2X7P - chain A; structure by X-ray diffraction, 2.34 A resolution.

# Chain A
Molecule: Possible thiamine biosynthesis enzyme
Organism: Candida albicans
UniProtKB: Q59X88 (Q59X88_CANAL); residue numbers follow UniProt; this construct covers 1-299
Sequence (321 residues; each row starts with the number of its first residue; numbers below 1 keep their minus sign (Mse-12 is residue -12)):
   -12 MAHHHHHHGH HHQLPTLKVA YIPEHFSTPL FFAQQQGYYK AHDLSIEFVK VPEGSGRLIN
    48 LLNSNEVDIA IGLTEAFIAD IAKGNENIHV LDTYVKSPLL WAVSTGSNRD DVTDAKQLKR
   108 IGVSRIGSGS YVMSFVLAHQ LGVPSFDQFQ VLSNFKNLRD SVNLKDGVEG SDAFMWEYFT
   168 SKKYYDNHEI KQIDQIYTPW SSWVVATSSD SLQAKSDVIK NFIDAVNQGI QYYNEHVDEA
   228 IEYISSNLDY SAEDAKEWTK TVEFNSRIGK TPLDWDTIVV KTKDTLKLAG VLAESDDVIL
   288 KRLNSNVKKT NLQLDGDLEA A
Not modelled in the structure: -12 to 0, 307-308
Differences from the reference sequence: expression tag (-12 to 0, 300-308); engineered mutation Leu1 (Met in Q59X88)
Modified residues: Mse-12 (selenomethionine); Mse120 (selenomethionine; parent Met); Mse162 (selenomethionine; parent Met)
Ion coordination: Ca2+ near Gln137 (its only coordinating residue here)
Ligand contacts:
  - 2-(2-ethoxyethoxy)ethanol (AE3): Ile9, Glu11, His12, Phe13, Gly41, Ser42, Leu60, Leu86, Glu164, Thr167, Trp190
  - carbon dioxide (CO2): Trp88, Trp163, Glu164
What the authors report for this chain:
  - binding site for 2-(2-ethoxyethoxy)ethanol: Glu11, His12, Glu164, Thr167
  - binding site for glycerol: His12, Glu164
  - contacts within the chain: Glu11-Tyr237 (hydrogen bond)
  - conformationally variable residues (domain motion, side-chain flip): Glu11, Glu40, Arg112, Ser140, Asp236

# Summary
Chain A binds 2-(2-ethoxyethoxy)ethanol and carbon dioxide. From the paper: a binding site for
2-(2-ethoxyethoxy)ethanol at Glu11, His12 and Glu164 among others; a binding site for glycerol at His12 and
Glu164.
Chain A is Possible thiamine biosynthesis enzyme (Candida albicans); the structure, The Conserved Candida
albicans CA3427 Gene Product Defines a New Family of Proteins Exhibiting the Generic ..., was determined by
X-ray diffraction together with 2X7Q from the same study.
